PDB entry 6N10 | X-ray diffraction, 2.30 A resolution | chain A

== Chain A ==
Protein: Diphosphomevalonate decarboxylase MVD1, peroxisomal
Source organism: Arabidopsis thaliana
Notes: EC 4.1.1.33
Reference sequence: O23722 (MVD1_ARATH); residue numbers follow UniProt; this construct covers 1-412
Chain sequence (415 residues; each row starts with the number of its first residue; numbers below 1 keep their minus sign (Gly-2 is residue -2)):
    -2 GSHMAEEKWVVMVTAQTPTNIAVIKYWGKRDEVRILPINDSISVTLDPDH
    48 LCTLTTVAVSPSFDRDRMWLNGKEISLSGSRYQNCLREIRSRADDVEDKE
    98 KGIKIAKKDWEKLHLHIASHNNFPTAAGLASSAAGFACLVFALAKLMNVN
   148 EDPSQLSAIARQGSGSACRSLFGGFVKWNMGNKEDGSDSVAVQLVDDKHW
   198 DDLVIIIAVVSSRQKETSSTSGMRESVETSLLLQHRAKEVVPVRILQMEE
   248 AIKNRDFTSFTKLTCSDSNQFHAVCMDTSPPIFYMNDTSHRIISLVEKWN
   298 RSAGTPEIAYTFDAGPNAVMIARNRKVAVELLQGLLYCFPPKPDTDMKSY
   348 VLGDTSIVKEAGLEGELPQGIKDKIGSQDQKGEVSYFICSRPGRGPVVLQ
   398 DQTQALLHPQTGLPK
Unresolved in the structure: -2 to 2, 358-364
Construct notes: expression tag (-2 to 0)
Residues lining bound ligands: DP6 ((3R)-3-hydroxy-5-{[(R)-hydroxy(phosphonooxy)phosphoryl]oxy}-3-methylpentanoic acid): Ala19, Lys22, Tyr23, Trp24, Lys26, Ile32, Arg78, Ser129, Gly160, Ser161, Gly162, Ser163, Arg166, Ser216, Thr217, Met220, Phe268, Asp310, Ala311
UniProt features mapped onto this chain:
  - motif: Ser40 to Leu48 (Peroxisomal targeting signal PTS2)
  - binding site ((R)-5-diphosphomevalonate): Tyr23 to Lys26, Arg78, Ser161 to Arg166, Thr217

== Summary ==
Bound to chain A: compound DP6. Curated annotation (UniProt) lists 12 (R)-5-diphosphomevalonate-binding
residues.
Chain A is Diphosphomevalonate decarboxylase MVD1, peroxisomal (Arabidopsis thaliana); the structure, Crystal
structure of Arabidopsis thaliana mevalonate 5-diphosphate decarboxylase 1 complexed with (R)-MVAPP, was
determined by X-ray diffraction together with 6N0X, 6N0Y and 6N0Z from the same study.
